5KF6 - chain A; structure by X-ray diffraction, 1.70 A resolution.

Chain A:
Name: Bifunctional protein PutA
Source organism: Sinorhizobium meliloti (strain SM11)
UniProtKB: F7X6I3 (F7X6I3_SINMM); residue numbers follow UniProt; this construct covers 1-1233
Sequence (1235 residues; row label = number of the first residue in the row; numbers below 1 keep their minus sign (Ser-1 is residue -1)):
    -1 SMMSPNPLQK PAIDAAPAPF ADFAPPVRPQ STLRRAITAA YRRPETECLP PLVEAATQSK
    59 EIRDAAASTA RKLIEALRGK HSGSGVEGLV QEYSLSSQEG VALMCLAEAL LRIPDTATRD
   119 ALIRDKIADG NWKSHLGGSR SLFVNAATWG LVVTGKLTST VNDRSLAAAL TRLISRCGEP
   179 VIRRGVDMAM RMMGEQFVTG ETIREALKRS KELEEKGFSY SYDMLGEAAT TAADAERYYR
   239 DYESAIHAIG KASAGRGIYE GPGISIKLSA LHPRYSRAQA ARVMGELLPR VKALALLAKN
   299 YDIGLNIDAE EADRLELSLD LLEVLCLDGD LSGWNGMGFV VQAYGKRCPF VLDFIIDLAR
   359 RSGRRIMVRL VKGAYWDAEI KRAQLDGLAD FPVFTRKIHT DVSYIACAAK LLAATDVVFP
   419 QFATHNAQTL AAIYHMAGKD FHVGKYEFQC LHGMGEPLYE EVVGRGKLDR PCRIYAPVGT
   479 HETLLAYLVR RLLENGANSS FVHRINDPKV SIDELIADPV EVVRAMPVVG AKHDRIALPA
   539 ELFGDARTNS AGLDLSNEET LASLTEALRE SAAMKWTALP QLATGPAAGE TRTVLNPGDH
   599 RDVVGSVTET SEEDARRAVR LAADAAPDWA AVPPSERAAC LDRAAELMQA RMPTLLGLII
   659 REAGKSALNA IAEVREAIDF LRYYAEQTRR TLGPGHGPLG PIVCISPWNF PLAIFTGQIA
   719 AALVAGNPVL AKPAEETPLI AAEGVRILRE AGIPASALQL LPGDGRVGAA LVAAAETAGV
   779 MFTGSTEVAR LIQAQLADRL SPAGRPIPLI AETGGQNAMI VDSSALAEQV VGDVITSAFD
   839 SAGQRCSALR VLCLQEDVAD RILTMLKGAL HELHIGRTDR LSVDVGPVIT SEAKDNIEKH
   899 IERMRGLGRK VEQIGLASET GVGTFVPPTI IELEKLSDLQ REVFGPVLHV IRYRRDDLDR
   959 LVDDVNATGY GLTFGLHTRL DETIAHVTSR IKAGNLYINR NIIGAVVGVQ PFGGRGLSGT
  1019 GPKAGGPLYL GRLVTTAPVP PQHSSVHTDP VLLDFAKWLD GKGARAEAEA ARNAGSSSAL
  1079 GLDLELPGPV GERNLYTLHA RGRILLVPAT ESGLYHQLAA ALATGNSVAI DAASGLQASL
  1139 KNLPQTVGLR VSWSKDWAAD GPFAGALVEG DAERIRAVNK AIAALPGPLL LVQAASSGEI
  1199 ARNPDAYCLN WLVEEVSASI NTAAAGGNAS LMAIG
Disordered / not traced: -1 to 13, 79-82, 131-137, 1232-1233
Sequence notes: expression tag (-1 to 0)
Residues lining bound ligands:
  - FAD (flavin-adenine dinucleotide): Asp306, Ala307, Val338, Gln340, Tyr342, Arg367, Val369, Lys370, Gly371, Ala372, Tyr373, Trp374, Phe392, Thr393, Arg394, Lys395, Thr398, Asp399, Ala421, Thr422, His423, Asn424, Gln447, Cys448, Leu449, Tyr473, Arg489, Glu492, Ser497, Ser498, Phe499
  - NAD (nicotinamide-adenine-dinucleotide): Ile703, Ser704, Pro705, Trp706, Asn707, Phe708, Ile712, Lys730, Pro731, Ala732, Glu733, Gly761, Asp762, Gly763, Gly766, Ala767, Phe780, Thr781, Gly782, Ser783, Val786, Leu789, Ile790, Glu810, Thr811, Gly812, Gly813, Cys844, Glu940, Phe942, Leu970, Phe1010, Ser1016
  - tetrahydrofuran-2-carboxylic acid (TFB): Lys265, Asp306, Arg367, Ala372, Tyr373, Leu449, Tyr473, Tyr485, Arg488, Arg489
Reported in the primary citation:
  - catalytic residues: Cys844
  - binding site for NAD: Lys730, Glu733, Ser783, Thr811, Cys844, Glu940
  - self-association interface (contacts with another copy of this molecule): Leu1147
  - contacts within the chain: Arg998-Glu1090, Gln1008-Asn1092

In short:
Bound to chain A: flavin-adenine dinucleotide, NAD and tetrahydrofuran-2-carboxylic acid. The paper reports
the catalytic residue Cys844; a binding site for NAD at Lys730, Glu733 and Ser783 among others.
Chain A is Bifunctional protein PutA (Sinorhizobium meliloti (strain SM11)); the structure, Structure of
proline utilization A from Sinorhizobium meliloti complexed with L-tetrahydrofuroic acid and NAD+ in space
..., was determined by X-ray diffraction, deposited together with 5KF7.
